PDB entry 2O1T | X-ray diffraction, 3.20 A resolution | chains A and J

== Chain A (and J) ==
Protein: Endoplasmin
Source organism: Canis lupus familiaris
Notes: chain J of this document is another copy of the same molecule, construct and numbering; everything in this record applies to it too
UniProt: P41148 (ENPL_CANFA); residues 336-765 here = UniProt positions 336-765
Amino-acid sequence (450 residues; each row starts with the number of its first residue):
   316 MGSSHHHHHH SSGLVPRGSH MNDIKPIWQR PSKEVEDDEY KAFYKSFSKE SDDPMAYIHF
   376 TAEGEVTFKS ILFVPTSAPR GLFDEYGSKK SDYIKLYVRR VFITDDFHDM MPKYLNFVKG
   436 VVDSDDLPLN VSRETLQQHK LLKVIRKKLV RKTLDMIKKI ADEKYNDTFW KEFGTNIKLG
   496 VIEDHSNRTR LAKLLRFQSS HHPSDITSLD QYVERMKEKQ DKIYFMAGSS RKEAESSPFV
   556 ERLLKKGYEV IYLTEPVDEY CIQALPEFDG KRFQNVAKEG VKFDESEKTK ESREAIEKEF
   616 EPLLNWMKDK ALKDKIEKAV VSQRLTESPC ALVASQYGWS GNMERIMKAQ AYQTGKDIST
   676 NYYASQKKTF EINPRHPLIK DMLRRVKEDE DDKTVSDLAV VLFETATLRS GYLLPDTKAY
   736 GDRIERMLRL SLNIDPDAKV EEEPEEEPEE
Not modelled in the structure: 316-339, 395-407
Differences from the reference sequence: expression tag (316-335)
UniProt features mapped onto this chain:
  - site: Arg448 (Important for ATP hydrolysis)
  - modified residue: Ser403 (Phosphoserine), Lys404 (N6-succinyllysine), Ser447 (Phosphoserine), Lys479 (N6-acetyllysine), Lys633 (N6-succinyllysine)
  - glycosylation (N-linked (GlcNAc...) asparagine): Asn445, Asn481, Asn502
  - mutagenesis: Arg448 (R448A: Reduces ATPase activity by 85%)
Reported in the primary citation:
  - mutagenesis - R448A (more than 85%): decreased catalytic activity

== Interface between chain A and chain J ==
Residue-residue contacts (60):
  Ser551(A) - Lys733(J)
  Arg557(A) - Glu765(J)  salt bridge
  Lys560(A) - Pro759(J)
  Lys560(A) - Glu760(J)  salt bridge
  Lys560(A) - Glu762(J)
  Lys560(A) - Pro763(J)
  Thr569(A) - Tyr667(J)
  Glu570(A) - Tyr667(J)
  Pro571(A) - Tyr667(J)
  Glu600(A) - Glu765(J)
  Thr604(A) - Glu765(J)
  Leu640(A) - Glu762(J)
  Thr641(A) - Pro759(J)
  Glu642(A) - Glu740(J)
  Glu642(A) - Val755(J)
  Glu642(A) - Glu756(J)
  Glu642(A) - Pro759(J)
  Pro644(A) - Glu740(J)
  Arg660(A) - Tyr667(J)
  Tyr667(A) - Gly543(J)  hydrogen bond (side chain-backbone)
  Tyr667(A) - Ser544(J)
  Tyr667(A) - Thr569(J)  hydrogen bond (side chain-backbone)
  Tyr667(A) - Glu570(J)
  Tyr667(A) - Pro571(J)
  Tyr667(A) - Arg660(J)  hydrogen bond
  Arg690(A) - Glu758(J)
  Arg690(A) - Pro759(J)
  Arg690(A) - Glu762(J)
  His691(A) - Glu740(J)  salt bridge
  His691(A) - Arg744(J)
  Pro692(A) - Lys754(J)
  Leu693(A) - Arg744(J)
  Leu713(A) - Leu743(J)  hydrophobic
  Val716(A) - Leu743(J)  hydrophobic
  Leu717(A) - Leu743(J)  hydrophobic
  Thr720(A) - Gly736(J)
  Thr720(A) - Ile739(J)
  Leu723(A) - Leu723(J)  hydrophobic
  Leu723(A) - Tyr735(J)  hydrophobic
  Arg724(A) - Lys733(J)
  Lys733(A) - Arg724(J)
  Tyr735(A) - Tyr735(J)  hydrogen bond
  Gly736(A) - Thr720(J)
  Glu740(A) - Pro644(J)
  Glu740(A) - His691(J)  salt bridge
  Met742(A) - Met742(J)  hydrophobic
  Met742(A) - Leu743(J)  hydrophobic
  Met742(A) - Ser746(J)
  Leu743(A) - Leu713(J)  hydrophobic
  Leu743(A) - Met742(J)  hydrophobic
  Leu747(A) - Arg700(J)
  Glu758(A) - Arg690(J)
  Pro759(A) - Glu642(J)
  Pro759(A) - Arg690(J)
  Pro759(A) - Pro692(J)
  Glu760(A) - Lys560(J)  salt bridge
  Glu762(A) - Lys560(J)
  Glu762(A) - Arg690(J)
  Glu765(A) - Arg557(J)  salt bridge
  Glu765(A) - Thr604(J)
Other interface residues (no listed pair), chain A (51 interface residues in all): Gly543, Ser544, Glu556, Lys561, Asn688, Asp696, Arg700, Thr732, Ile739, Arg744, Ser746, Ile749, Lys754, Val755, Pro763
Other interface residues (no listed pair), chain J (49 interface residues in all): Ser551, Glu600, Thr641, Asn688, Leu693, Asp696, Val716, Leu717, Thr732, Leu747, Ile749

== Overview ==
51 residues of chain A face 49 of chain J across their interface; the contacts include 4 hydrogen bonds and 6
salt bridges. Polar contacts include Arg557(A)-Glu765(J), Lys560(A)-Glu760(J) and His691(A)-Glu740(J). Curated
annotation (UniProt) lists one mutagenesis site on chain A. From the paper: R448A of chain A reduces catalytic
activity.
Both chains are Endoplasmin (Canis lupus familiaris). Entry 2O1T (Structure of Middle plus C-terminal domains
(M+C) of GRP94) was determined by X-ray diffraction (same publication as 2O1U, 2O1V and 2O1W).
